7MM1 - chain A; structure by X-ray diffraction, 1.85 A resolution.

== Chain A ==
Protein: Tyrosine-protein phosphatase non-receptor type 1
Organism: Homo sapiens
Notes: EC 3.1.3.48; fragment: catalytic domain
UniProt: P18031 (PTN1_HUMAN); numbering as in UniProt (aligned over 1-321)
Chain sequence (321 residues; numbered 1 to 321; the number before each row is that of its first residue):
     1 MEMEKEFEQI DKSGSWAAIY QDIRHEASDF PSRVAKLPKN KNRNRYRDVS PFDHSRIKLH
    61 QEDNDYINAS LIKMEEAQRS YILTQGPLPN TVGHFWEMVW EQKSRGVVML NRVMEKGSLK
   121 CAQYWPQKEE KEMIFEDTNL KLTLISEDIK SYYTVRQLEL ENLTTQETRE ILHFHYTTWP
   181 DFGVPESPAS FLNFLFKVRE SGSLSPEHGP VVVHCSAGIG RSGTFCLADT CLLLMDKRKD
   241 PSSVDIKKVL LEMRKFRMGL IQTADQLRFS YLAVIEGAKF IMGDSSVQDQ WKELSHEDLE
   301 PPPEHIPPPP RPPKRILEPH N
Disordered / not traced: 299-321
Differences from the reference sequence: engineered mutation Ser32 (Cys in P18031), Val92 (Cys in P18031)
Ligand contacts: OTA (2-(oxalyl-amino)-4,5,6,7-tetrahydro-thieno[2,3-c]pyridine-3-carboxylic acid): Tyr46, Asp48, Val49, Lys120, Asp181, Phe182, Cys215, Ser216, Ala217, Ile219, Gly220, Arg221, Gln262
Curated features (UniProtKB/Swiss-Prot):
  - active site: Cys215 (Phosphocysteine intermediate)
  - binding site (substrate): Asp181, Cys215 to Arg221, Gln262
  - modified residue: Met1 (N-acetylmethionine), Tyr20 (Phosphotyrosine), Ser50 (Phosphoserine), Tyr66 (Phosphotyrosine), Cys215 (Cysteine persulfide), Ser242 (Phosphoserine), Ser243 (Phosphoserine)
  - cross-link: Cys215 to Ser216 (N,N-(cysteine-1,S-diyl)serine (Cys-Ser))
From the paper describing this entry:
  - catalytic residues: Cys215 (citing earlier work)

== In short ==
Chain A binds compound OTA. From UniProt: active-site residue Cys215 and 9 substrate-binding residues. From
the paper: the catalytic residue Cys215.
Chain A is Tyrosine-protein phosphatase non-receptor type 1 (Homo sapiens); the structure, PTP1B in complex
with TCS401 by Native S-SAD at Room Temperature, was determined by X-ray diffraction, deposited together with
7RIN, 7LVC and 7L84.
